PDB entry 2W4V | electron microscopy, 35.00 A resolution (very low resolution: no residue pairs are listed; an interface is given only as per-side residue counts) | chains C and Y of the 3 polymer chains in the assembly

Chain C:
Molecule: Myosin heavy chain, striated muscle
Organism: Argopecten irradians
Reference sequence: P24733 (MYS_AEQIR); numbering as in UniProt (aligned over 5-835)
Chain sequence (831 residues; each row starts with the number of its first residue):
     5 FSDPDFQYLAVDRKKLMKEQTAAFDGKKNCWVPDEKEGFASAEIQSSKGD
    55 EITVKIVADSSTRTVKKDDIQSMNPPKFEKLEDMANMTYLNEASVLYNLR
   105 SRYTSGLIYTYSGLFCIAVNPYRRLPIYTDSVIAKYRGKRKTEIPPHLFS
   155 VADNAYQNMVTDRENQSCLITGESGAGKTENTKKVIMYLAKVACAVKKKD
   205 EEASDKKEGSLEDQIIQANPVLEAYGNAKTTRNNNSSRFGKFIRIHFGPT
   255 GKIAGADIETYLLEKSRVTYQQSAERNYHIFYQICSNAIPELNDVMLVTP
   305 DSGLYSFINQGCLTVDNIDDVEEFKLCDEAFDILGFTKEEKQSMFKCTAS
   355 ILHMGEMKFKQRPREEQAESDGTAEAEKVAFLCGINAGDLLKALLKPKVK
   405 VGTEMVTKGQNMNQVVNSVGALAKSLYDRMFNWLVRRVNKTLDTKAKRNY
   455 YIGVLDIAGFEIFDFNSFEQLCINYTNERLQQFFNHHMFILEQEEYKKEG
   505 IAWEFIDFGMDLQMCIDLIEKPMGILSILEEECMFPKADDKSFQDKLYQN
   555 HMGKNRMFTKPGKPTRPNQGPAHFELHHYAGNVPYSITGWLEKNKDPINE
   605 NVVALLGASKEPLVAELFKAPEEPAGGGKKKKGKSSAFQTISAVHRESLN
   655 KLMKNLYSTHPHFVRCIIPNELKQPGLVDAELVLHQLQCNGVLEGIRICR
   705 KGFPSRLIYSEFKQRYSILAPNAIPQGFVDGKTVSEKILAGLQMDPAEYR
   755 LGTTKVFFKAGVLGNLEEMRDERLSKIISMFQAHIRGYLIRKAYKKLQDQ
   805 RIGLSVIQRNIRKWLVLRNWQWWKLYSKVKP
Unresolved in the structure: 17-23, 197-215, 403-409, 621-642, 730-733
Curated features (UniProtKB/Swiss-Prot):
  - region: L653 to E675 (Actin-binding)
  - binding site (ATP): G176 to T183

Chain Y:
Molecule: Myosin regulatory light chain, striated adductor muscle
Organism: Argopecten irradians
Reference sequence: P13543 (MLR_AEQIR); residues 15-150 here correspond to UniProt positions 16-151 (UniProt number = residue number + 1)
Chain sequence (136 residues; row label = number of the first residue in the row):
    15 KQIQEMKEAFSMIDVDRDGFVSKEDIKAISEQLGRAPDDKELTAMLKEAP
    65 GPLNFTMFLSIFSDKLSGTDSEETIRNAFAMFDEQETKKLNIEYIKDLLE
   115 NMGDNFNKDEMRMTFKEAPVEGGKFDYVKFTAMIKG
Curated features (UniProtKB/Swiss-Prot):
  - binding site (Ca(2+)): D28, D30, D32, D39

Interface between chain C and chain Y:
At this resolution (35 A) residue pairs are not listed: 26 residues of chain C and 36 of chain Y lie at the interface.

Overview:
26 residues of chain C face 36 of chain Y across their interface. UniProt lists 8 ATP-binding residues on
chain C; 4 Ca2+-binding residues on chain Y.
Here chain C is Myosin heavy chain, striated muscle and chain Y is Myosin regulatory light chain, striated
adductor muscle, both from Argopecten irradians. Entry 2W4V (Isometrically contracting insect asynchronous
flight muscle quick frozen after a quick release step) was determined by electron microscopy (same publication
as 2W4W).
